6BH9 - chains A and C of the 3 polymer chains in the assembly; structure by X-ray diffraction, 1.94 A resolution.

== Chain A ==
Protein: Caspase-3
From: Homo sapiens
Notes: EC 3.4.22.56
UniProt: P42574 (CASP3_HUMAN); residues 1-175 here = UniProt positions 1-175
Chain sequence (175 residues; each row starts with the number of its first residue):
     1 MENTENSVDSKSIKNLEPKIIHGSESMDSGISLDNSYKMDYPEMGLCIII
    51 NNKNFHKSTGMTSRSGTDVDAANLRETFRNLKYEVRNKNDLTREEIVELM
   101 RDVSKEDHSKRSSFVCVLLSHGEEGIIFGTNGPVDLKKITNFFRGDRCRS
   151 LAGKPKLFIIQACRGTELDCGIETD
Disordered / not traced: 1-28, 175
Construct notes: engineered mutation Ala152 (Thr in P42574)
Ion coordination: Na+ site 1: Thr67, Asp70; Na+ site 2: Gln161 (shared with Trp206(C) of chain C)
Swiss-Prot annotation at these positions:
  - active site: His121, Cys163
  - modified residue: Met1 (N-acetylmethionine), Lys11 (N6-acetyllysine), Ser26 (Phosphoserine), Cys163 (S-nitrosocysteine)
  - mutagenesis: Asp9 (D9A: In P3-D3A mutant; abolished cleavage and activation, leading to prevent thiol protease activity; when associated with A-28 and A-175), Asp28 (D28A: In P3-D3A mutant; abolished cleavage and activation, leading to prevent thiol protease activity; when associated with A-9 and A-175), Asp175 (D175A: In P3-D3A mutant; abolished cleavage and activation, leading to prevent thiol protease activity; when associated with A-9 and A-28)
From the paper describing this entry:
  - mutagenesis - T152A: unchanged catalytic activity
  - conformationally variable residues (order/disorder transition, side-chain flip): Arg149, Ala152, Glu173
  - post-translational modification sites: Ser150, Thr174 (citing earlier work)
  - allosteric site: Ser150 (citing earlier work)
  - catalytic residues: His121, Cys163 (citing earlier work)

== Chain C ==
Protein: Caspase-3
From: Homo sapiens
Notes: EC 3.4.22.56
UniProt: P42574 (CASP3_HUMAN); residues 176-277 here = UniProt positions 176-277
Chain sequence (103 residues; each row starts with the number of its first residue):
   176 SGVDDDMACHKIPVEADFLYAYSTAPGYYSWRNSKDGSWFIQSLCAMLKQ
   226 YADKLEFMHILTRVNRKVATEFESFSFDATFHAKKQIPCIVSMLTKELYF
   276 YHL
Disordered / not traced: 176-184
Construct notes: expression tag (278)
Ion coordination: Na+ site 1 near Asp192 (its only coordinating residue here); Na+ site 2: Trp206 (shared with Gln161(A) of chain A)
Swiss-Prot annotation at these positions:
  - modified residue: Arg207 (Microbial infection: ADP-riboxanated arginine)
  - mutagenesis: Arg207 (R207A: Abolished ADP-riboxanation by C.violaceum CopC)
From the paper describing this entry:
  - post-translational modification sites: Thr245, Ser249 (proposed by the authors, not directly observed)
  - conformationally variable residues (order/disorder transition): Asp179 to Cys184

== How chain A and chain C interact ==
Contacting residue pairs (104):
  Asp34(A) with Lys271(C)
  Asn35(A) with Lys271(C); Glu272(C), hydrogen bond (backbone-backbone)
  Ser36(A) with Lys271(C); Glu272(C), hydrogen bond (side chain-backbone); Tyr274(C)
  Tyr37(A) with Asp192(C), hydrogen bond; Leu269(C); Thr270(C), hydrogen bond (side chain-backbone); Lys271(C); Glu272(C), hydrogen bond (backbone-backbone)
  Met39(A) with Tyr274(C)
  Asp40(A) with His277(C)
  Met44(A) with Phe275(C)
  Arg64(A) with Arg207(C)
  Ser65(A) with Arg207(C), hydrogen bond (backbone-side chain); Asn208(C); Ser209(C)
  Gly66(A) with Asn208(C); Ser209(C), hydrogen bond (backbone-backbone); Gly212(C)
  Val69(A) with Lys210(C); Asp211(C)
  Asp70(A) with Gly212(C); Ser213(C), hydrogen bond; Ile216(C)
  Asn73(A) with Cys220(C)
  Leu74(A) with Ile216(C), hydrophobic; Cys220(C)
  Thr77(A) with Cys220(C), hydrogen bond; Leu223(C)
  Phe78(A) with Leu223(C), hydrophobic
  Leu81(A) with Ala227(C), hydrophobic
  Tyr83(A) with Phe275(C)
  Glu124(A) with Pro201(C); Gly202(C), hydrogen bond (side chain-backbone)
  Lys137(A) with Glu190(C), salt bridge
  Thr140(A) with Phe193(C); Tyr195(C)
  Phe143(A) with Phe193(C)
  Arg144(A) with Val189(C); Glu190(C); Phe193(C)
  Gly145(A) with Val189(C), hydrogen bond (backbone-backbone)
  Asp146(A) with Val189(C)
  Gly153(A) with Ile187(C); Asp192(C)
  Lys154(A) with Asp192(C)
  Pro155(A) with Asp192(C); Leu273(C), hydrophobic
  Lys156(A) with Ala191(C); Asp192(C), hydrogen bond (backbone-backbone); Phe193(C); Leu194(C), hydrogen bond (backbone-backbone)
  Leu157(A) with Leu194(C); Phe232(C), hydrophobic; Leu273(C), hydrophobic
  Phe158(A) with Phe193(C), hydrophobic; Leu194(C), hydrogen bond (backbone-backbone); Tyr195(C); Ala196(C), hydrogen bond (backbone-backbone)
  Ile159(A) with Ala196(C); Phe215(C), hydrophobic; Leu219(C), hydrophobic
  Ile160(A) with Ala196(C), hydrogen bond (backbone-backbone); Tyr197(C), hydrophobic; Ser198(C), hydrogen bond (backbone-backbone)
  Gln161(A) with Ser198(C), hydrogen bond; Ser205(C), hydrogen bond; Trp206(C); Ser213(C), hydrogen bond; Phe215(C); Ile216(C)
  Ala162(A) with Ser198(C); Ser205(C)
  Cys163(A) with Tyr203(C); Tyr204(C), hydrophobic; Ser205(C), hydrogen bond (side chain-backbone)
  Arg164(A) with Tyr197(C); Thr199(C), hydrogen bond (side chain-backbone); Ala200(C); Pro201(C); Gly202(C), hydrogen bond (backbone-backbone); Tyr203(C), hydrogen bond (backbone-backbone); Cys264(C)
  Gly165(A) with Gly202(C); Tyr203(C), hydrogen bond (backbone-backbone); Tyr204(C)
  Thr166(A) with Gly202(C), hydrogen bond (backbone-backbone); Tyr204(C)
  Glu167(A) with Gly202(C), hydrogen bond (backbone-backbone); Tyr203(C); Tyr204(C), hydrogen bond (backbone-backbone)
  Leu168(A) with Tyr203(C); Tyr204(C), hydrophobic; Trp206(C), hydrophobic; Thr255(C); Phe256(C), hydrophobic; Lys259(C)
  Asp169(A) with Tyr203(C); Lys259(C); Lys260(C), hydrogen bond (backbone-backbone)
  Cys170(A) with Ala258(C)
  Gly171(A) with Lys260(C)
Interface residues without a listed pair, chain A (49 interface residues in all): Ser63, Thr67, Leu119, Leu136, Asn141
Interface residues without a listed pair, chain C (48 interface residues in all): Gln217

== Overview ==
The interface between chain A and chain C involves 49 residues on one side and 48 on the other, with 29
hydrogen bonds and 1 salt bridge. Polar contacts include Lys137(A)-Glu190(C), Ser36(A)-Glu272(C) and
Tyr37(A)-Asp192(C). The paper reports catalytic residues His121(A) and Cys163(A); T152A of chain A leaves
catalytic activity unchanged.
Here chain A is Caspase-3 and chain C is Caspase-3, both from Homo sapiens. Entry 6BH9 (Caspase-3 Mutant -
T152A) was determined by X-ray diffraction together with 6BDV, 6BFJ, 6BFK, 6BFL, 6BFO, 6BG0 and 7 further
entries from the same study.
